PDB entry 3PDO | X-ray diffraction, 1.95 A resolution | chains A and B of the 3 polymer chains in the assembly

== Chain A ==
Molecule: HLA class II histocompatibility antigen, DR alpha chain
Source organism: Homo sapiens
Notes: fragment: extracellular domain
Reference sequence: P01903 (DRA_HUMAN); residues 1-192 here correspond to UniProt positions 26-217 (UniProt number = residue number + 25)
Amino-acid sequence (193 residues; row label = number of the first residue in the row; numbering starts at 0):
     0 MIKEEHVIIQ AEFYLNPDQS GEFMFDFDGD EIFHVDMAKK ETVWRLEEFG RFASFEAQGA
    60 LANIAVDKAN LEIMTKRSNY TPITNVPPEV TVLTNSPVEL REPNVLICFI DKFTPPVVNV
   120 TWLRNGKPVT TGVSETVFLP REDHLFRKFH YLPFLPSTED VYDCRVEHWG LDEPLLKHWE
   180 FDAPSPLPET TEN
Unresolved in the structure: 185-192
Construct notes: expression tag (0)
Cystine bridges: Cys107-Cys163

== Chain B ==
Molecule: HLA class II histocompatibility antigen, DRB1-1 beta chain
Source organism: Homo sapiens
Notes: fragment: extracellular domain
Reference sequence: P04229 (2B11_HUMAN); residues 1-198 here correspond to UniProt positions 30-227 (UniProt number = residue number + 29)
Amino-acid sequence (199 residues; row label = number of the first residue in the row; numbering starts at 0):
     0 MGDTRPRFLW QLKFECHFFN GTERVRLLER CIYNQEESVR FDSDVGEYRA VTELGRPDAE
    60 YWNSQKDLLE QRRAAVDTYC RHNYGVGESF TVQRRVEPKV TVYPSKTQPL QHHNLLVCSV
   120 SGFYPGSIEV RWFRNGQEEK AGVVSTGLIQ NGDWTFQTLV MLETVPRSGE VYTCQVEHPS
   180 VTSPLTVEWR ARSESAQSK
Unresolved in the structure: 191-198
Construct notes: expression tag (0)
Cystine bridges: Cys15-Cys79, Cys117-Cys173

== Interface between chain A and chain B ==
Residue-residue contacts (132):
  Met0(A) with Ser126(B), hydrogen bond (backbone-side chain)
  Glu3(A) with Phe17(B); Phe18(B); Asn19(B), hydrogen bond (backbone-backbone)
  Glu4(A) with His16(B), salt bridge; Phe17(B); Phe18(B)
  His5(A) with Cys15(B); His16(B); Phe17(B), hydrogen bond (backbone-backbone); Val91(B)
  Val6(A) with Cys15(B); His16(B)
  Ile7(A) with Phe13(B); Glu14(B); Cys15(B), hydrogen bond (backbone-backbone); Phe17(B), hydrophobic
  Ile8(A) with Phe13(B); Glu14(B)
  Gln9(A) with Leu11(B); Lys12(B); Phe13(B), hydrogen bond (backbone-backbone); Tyr78(B), hydrogen bond
  Ala10(A) with Leu11(B)
  Glu11(A) with Gln10(B); Leu11(B), hydrogen bond (backbone-backbone)
  Phe12(A) with Trp9(B); Gln10(B)
  Tyr13(A) with Phe7(B); Leu8(B); Trp9(B), hydrogen bond (backbone-backbone)
  Leu14(A) with Arg6(B); Phe7(B); Leu8(B), hydrophobic
  Asn15(A) with Arg6(B); Phe7(B), hydrogen bond (backbone-backbone)
  Pro16(A) with Arg4(B); Pro5(B); Arg6(B)
  Asp17(A) with Arg6(B), salt bridge
  Phe24(A) with Tyr78(B); Asn82(B)
  Phe26(A) with Thr90(B); Val91(B), hydrophobic; Tyr123(B); Trp153(B), hydrophobic
  Asp27(A) with Gln149(B), hydrogen bond (backbone-side chain)
  Gly28(A) with Gln149(B)
  Asp29(A) with Tyr123(B); Gln149(B), hydrogen bond; Trp153(B), hydrogen bond (side chain-backbone)
  Glu30(A) with Trp153(B), hydrogen bond (backbone-side chain)
  Ile31(A) with Trp153(B), hydrophobic
  Arg44(A) with Gly151(B), hydrogen bond (side chain-backbone); Asp152(B); Trp153(B)
  Leu45(A) with Arg93(B); Asp152(B)
  Phe48(A) with Phe89(B), hydrophobic; Trp153(B)
  Phe51(A) with Phe89(B), hydrophobic
  Ala52(A) with Val85(B), hydrophobic
  Asp66(A) with Trp9(B); Leu11(B)
  Asn69(A) with Trp9(B)
  Leu70(A) with Phe7(B); Leu8(B); Trp9(B), hydrophobic; Tyr32(B), hydrophobic
  Met73(A) with Trp9(B), hydrophobic; Tyr32(B), hydrophobic
  Thr74(A) with Phe7(B); Tyr32(B)
  Arg76(A) with Leu53(B), hydrogen bond (side chain-backbone); Asp57(B), salt bridge
  Ser77(A) with Tyr32(B), hydrogen bond
  Tyr79(A) with Phe7(B)
  Thr80(A) with Phe7(B); Tyr32(B), hydrogen bond (backbone-side chain); Asn33(B), hydrogen bond (backbone-side chain)
  Pro81(A) with Pro5(B), hydrophobic; Arg6(B); Phe7(B), hydrophobic; Asn33(B)
  Ile82(A) with Arg6(B), hydrogen bond (backbone-backbone); Leu8(B), hydrophobic; Asn33(B)
  Val85(A) with Gln34(B)
  Leu92(A) with Ile148(B), hydrophobic; Gln156(B)
  Thr93(A) with Gln156(B)
  Asn94(A) with Ser120(B); Gln156(B)
  Pro96(A) with Thr100(B); Tyr102(B), hydrophobic; Ser118(B)
  Ile106(A) with Asn150(B)
  Thr113(A) with Leu8(B)
  Pro115(A) with Leu8(B)
  Val116(A) with Met0(B), hydrophobic
  Asn118(A) with Met0(B), hydrogen bond
  Arg140(A) with Lys12(B), hydrogen bond (backbone-side chain)
  Glu141(A) with Arg29(B), salt bridge
  Asp142(A) with Gln34(B), hydrogen bond (backbone-side chain)
  His143(A) with Gln10(B), hydrogen bond (backbone-side chain); Lys12(B), hydrogen bond; Arg29(B), hydrogen bond; Ile31(B)
  Leu144(A) with Gln34(B)
  Phe145(A) with Leu8(B), hydrophobic; Gln10(B)
  Arg146(A) with Gln149(B)
  Phe148(A) with Gln149(B); Asn150(B); Gly151(B)
  Tyr150(A) with Asn150(B), hydrogen bond (side chain-backbone); Gly151(B), hydrogen bond (side chain-backbone); Asp152(B)
  Glu166(A) with Met0(B)
  His167(A) with Met0(B)
  Trp168(A) with Met0(B); Gly1(B), hydrogen bond (side chain-backbone); Asp2(B), hydrogen bond (side chain-backbone); Arg6(B)
  Asp181(A) with Lys105(B), hydrogen bond (backbone-side chain)
  Pro183(A) with Lys105(B); Gln107(B); Pro108(B)
  Ser184(A) with Ser104(B), hydrogen bond; Lys105(B), hydrogen bond (backbone-backbone); Thr106(B); Leu114(B)
Interface residues without a listed pair, chain A (69 interface residues in all): Glu47, Ser95, Pro114, Thr135, Pro139
Interface residues without a listed pair, chain B (57 interface residues in all): Thr3, Glu36, Pro56, Tyr83, Val116

== In short ==
Chain A and chain B form an interface of 69 and 57 residues respectively, with 32 hydrogen bonds and 4 salt
bridges. Polar contacts include Glu4(A)-His16(B), Asp17(A)-Arg6(B) and Arg76(A)-Asp57(B).
Chain A is HLA class II histocompatibility antigen, DR alpha chain and chain B is HLA class II
histocompatibility antigen, DRB1-1 beta chain, both from Homo sapiens; the structure, Crystal Structure of
HLA-DR1 with CLIP102-120, was determined by X-ray diffraction (same publication as 3PGC and 3PGD).
